4JTX - chains E and F of the 6 polymer chains in the assembly; structure by X-ray diffraction, 3.00 A resolution.

== Chain E ==
Name: Hemagglutinin
Organism: Influenza A virus
UniProtKB: C3W5S1 (C3W5S1_I09A0); residues 7-328 here correspond to UniProt positions 18-339 (UniProt number = residue number + 11)
Sequence (323 residues; numbered 6 to 328; the number before each row is that of its first residue):
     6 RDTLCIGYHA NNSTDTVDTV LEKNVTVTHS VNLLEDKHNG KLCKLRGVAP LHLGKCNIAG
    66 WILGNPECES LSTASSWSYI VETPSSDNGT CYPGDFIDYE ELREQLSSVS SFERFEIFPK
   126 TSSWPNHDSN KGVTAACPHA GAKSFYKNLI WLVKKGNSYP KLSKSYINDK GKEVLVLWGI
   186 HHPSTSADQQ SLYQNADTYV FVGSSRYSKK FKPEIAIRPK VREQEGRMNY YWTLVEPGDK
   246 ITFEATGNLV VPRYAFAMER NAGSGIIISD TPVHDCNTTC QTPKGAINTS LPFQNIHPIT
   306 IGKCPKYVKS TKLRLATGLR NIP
Not modelled in the structure: 6, 328
Cystine bridges: Cys48-Cys281, Cys61-Cys73, Cys96-Cys142, Cys285-Cys309
Glycans and other covalent adducts: N-acetylglucosamine (NAG) linked to Asn29
Construct notes: expression tag (6); engineered mutation Glu228 (Asp239 in C3W5S1)

== Chain F ==
Name: Hemagglutinin
Organism: Influenza A virus
UniProtKB: C3W5S1 (C3W5S1_I09A0); residues 1-166 here correspond to UniProt positions 345-510 (UniProt number = residue number + 344)
Sequence (166 residues; numbered 1 to 166; the number before each row is that of its first residue):
     1 GLFGAIAGFI EGGWTGMVDG WYGYHHQNEQ GSGYAADLKS TQNAIDEITN KVNSVIEKMN
    61 TQFTAVGKEF NHLEKRIENL NKKVDDGFLD IWTYNAELLV LLENERTLDY HDSNVKNLYE
   121 KVRSQLKNNA KEIGNGCFEF YHKCDNTCME SVKNGTYDYP KYSEEA
Not modelled in the structure: 1, 163-166
Cystine bridges: Cys144-Cys148

== Chain E / chain F interface ==
Contacting residue pairs (125):
  Asp7(E) - Gln27(F)
  Asp7(E) - Glu139(F)
  Asp7(E) - Phe140(F)  hydrogen bond (backbone-backbone)
  Asp7(E) - Lys143(F)  salt bridge
  Asp7(E) - Cys144(F)  hydrogen bond (side chain-backbone)
  Thr8(E) - His26(F)
  Thr8(E) - Gln27(F)  hydrogen bond (backbone-backbone)
  Thr8(E) - Phe138(F)
  Thr8(E) - Glu139(F)
  Thr8(E) - Met149(F)
  Leu9(E) - Tyr24(F)  hydrophobic
  Leu9(E) - Cys137(F)
  Leu9(E) - Phe138(F)  hydrogen bond (backbone-backbone)
  Leu9(E) - Phe140(F)  hydrophobic
  Leu9(E) - Val152(F)  hydrophobic
  Cys10(E) - Gly23(F)
  Cys10(E) - Tyr24(F)
  Cys10(E) - His25(F)  hydrogen bond (backbone-backbone)
  Cys10(E) - Gly136(F)
  Cys10(E) - Cys137(F)  disulfide
  Ile11(E) - Ile10(F)
  Ile11(E) - Trp14(F)
  Ile11(E) - Gly23(F)
  Ile11(E) - Tyr24(F)  hydrophobic
  Ile11(E) - Leu118(F)
  Ile11(E) - Tyr119(F)  hydrophobic
  Ile11(E) - Val122(F)  hydrophobic
  Ile11(E) - Gly136(F)  hydrogen bond (backbone-backbone)
  Gly12(E) - Trp14(F)
  Gly12(E) - Tyr22(F)
  Gly12(E) - Gly23(F)  hydrogen bond (backbone-backbone)
  Tyr13(E) - Ile6(F)  hydrophobic
  Tyr13(E) - Ala7(F)  hydrogen bond (side chain-backbone)
  Tyr13(E) - Ile10(F)  hydrogen bond (side chain-backbone)
  Tyr13(E) - Glu11(F)
  Tyr13(E) - Gly12(F)  hydrogen bond (side chain-backbone)
  Tyr13(E) - Gly13(F)
  Tyr13(E) - Trp14(F)  hydrogen bond (backbone-backbone)
  Tyr13(E) - Met17(F)
  Tyr13(E) - Trp21(F)
  Tyr13(E) - Val115(F)  hydrophobic
  His14(E) - Met17(F)  hydrogen bond (side chain-backbone)
  His14(E) - Val18(F)
  His14(E) - Gly20(F)  hydrogen bond (side chain-backbone)
  His14(E) - Trp21(F)  hydrogen bond (backbone-backbone)
  Ala15(E) - Gly13(F)
  Ala15(E) - Trp14(F)  hydrogen bond (backbone-backbone)
  Ala15(E) - Thr15(F)
  Val22(E) - Asn104(F)
  Asp23(E) - Leu101(F)
  Asp23(E) - Asn104(F)  hydrogen bond (backbone-side chain)
  Thr24(E) - Leu101(F)
  Thr24(E) - Asn104(F)
  Thr24(E) - Glu105(F)  hydrogen bond
  Thr24(E) - Leu108(F)
  Val25(E) - Leu101(F)  hydrogen bond (backbone-backbone)
  Val25(E) - Leu102(F)  hydrophobic
  Leu26(E) - Glu105(F)
  Val30(E) - Leu108(F)  hydrophobic
  Val32(E) - Leu108(F)  hydrophobic
  Thr33(E) - Trp21(F)
  His34(E) - Trp21(F)  hydrogen bond
  Val36(E) - Val52(F)  hydrophobic
  Leu38(E) - Val55(F)  hydrophobic
  Leu38(E) - Ile56(F)  hydrophobic
  Leu50(E) - Phe63(F)  hydrophobic
  Glu105(E) - Asn71(F)
  Arg108(E) - Glu69(F)  salt bridge
  Gly268(E) - Phe63(F)
  Gly268(E) - Ala65(F)
  Ser269(E) - Ala65(F)
  Gly270(E) - Ala65(F)
  Ile271(E) - Glu69(F)
  Ser295(E) - Ile56(F)
  Pro297(E) - Val55(F)
  Pro297(E) - Ile56(F)  hydrophobic
  Pro297(E) - Met59(F)  hydrophobic
  Phe298(E) - Met59(F)  hydrophobic
  Phe298(E) - Trp92(F)  hydrophobic
  Phe298(E) - Ala96(F)  hydrophobic
  Pro303(E) - Val66(F)
  Ile304(E) - Val66(F)  hydrophobic
  Thr305(E) - Thr64(F)
  Thr305(E) - Ala65(F)
  Thr305(E) - Val66(F)  hydrogen bond (backbone-backbone)
  Ile306(E) - Thr64(F)
  Gly307(E) - Gln62(F)
  Gly307(E) - Phe63(F)
  Gly307(E) - Thr64(F)  hydrogen bond (backbone-backbone)
  Lys308(E) - Thr61(F)  hydrogen bond (side chain-backbone)
  Lys308(E) - Gln62(F)
  Lys308(E) - Phe63(F)
  Cys309(E) - Thr61(F)  hydrogen bond (backbone-side chain)
  Lys311(E) - Met59(F)
  Lys311(E) - Thr61(F)
  Lys311(E) - Trp92(F)
  Tyr312(E) - Leu89(F)  hydrophobic
  Val313(E) - Leu89(F)  hydrophobic
  Val313(E) - Thr93(F)
  Lys314(E) - Leu89(F)
  Lys314(E) - Asp90(F)  salt bridge
  Lys314(E) - Thr93(F)  hydrogen bond (backbone-side chain)
  Ser315(E) - Glu97(F)  hydrogen bond
  Leu318(E) - Ala96(F)  hydrophobic
  Leu318(E) - Glu97(F)
  Leu318(E) - Val100(F)  hydrophobic
  Arg319(E) - Val100(F)
  Arg319(E) - Asn104(F)  hydrogen bond (backbone-side chain)
  Leu320(E) - Val52(F)  hydrophobic
  Leu320(E) - Glu103(F)
  Leu320(E) - Asn104(F)
  Ala321(E) - Asn104(F)  hydrogen bond (backbone-side chain)
  Ala321(E) - Thr107(F)
  Thr322(E) - Trp21(F)
  Thr322(E) - Ile48(F)
  Thr322(E) - Val52(F)
  Thr322(E) - His111(F)  hydrogen bond (backbone-side chain)
  Gly323(E) - Trp21(F)
  Gly323(E) - Thr107(F)
  Gly323(E) - His111(F)  hydrogen bond (backbone-side chain)
  Leu324(E) - Ile6(F)  hydrophobic
  Leu324(E) - Trp21(F)
  Leu324(E) - His111(F)
  Ile327(E) - Gly12(F)
  Ile327(E) - Gly13(F)
Interface residues without a listed pair, chain E (56 interface residues in all): Arg51, Glu109, Ile273, Leu296, Lys317, Arg325
Interface residues without a listed pair, chain F (65 interface residues in all): Asn28, Glu29, Asn60, Gly67, Lys68, Phe70
Cross-chain cystine bridges: Cys10(E)-Cys137(F)

== Overview ==
56 residues of chain E face 65 of chain F across their interface; the contacts include 1 disulfide bond, 29
hydrogen bonds and 3 salt bridges. Polar contacts include Asp7(E)-Lys143(F), Arg108(E)-Glu69(F) and
Lys314(E)-Asp90(F). N-acetylglucosamine is covalently linked to Asn29(E).
Chain E is Hemagglutinin and chain F is Hemagglutinin, both from Influenza A virus; the structure, Crystal
structure of 2009 pandemic influenza virus hemagglutinin mutant D225E, was determined by X-ray diffraction
together with 4JTV, 4JU0, 4JUG, 4JUH and 4JUJ from the same study.
